Entry 4R28 (X-ray diffraction, 3.06 A resolution); this record covers chains A and C of the 6 polymer chains in the assembly.

== Chain A (and C) ==
Name: Restriction endonuclease
Source organism: Mycobacterium sp. JLS
Notes: chain C of this document is another copy of the same molecule, construct and numbering; everything in this record applies to it too
UniProt: A3PUQ5 (A3PUQ5_MYCSJ); residues 1-456 here = UniProt positions 1-456
Amino-acid sequence (456 residues; numbered 1 to 456; the number before each row is that of its first residue):
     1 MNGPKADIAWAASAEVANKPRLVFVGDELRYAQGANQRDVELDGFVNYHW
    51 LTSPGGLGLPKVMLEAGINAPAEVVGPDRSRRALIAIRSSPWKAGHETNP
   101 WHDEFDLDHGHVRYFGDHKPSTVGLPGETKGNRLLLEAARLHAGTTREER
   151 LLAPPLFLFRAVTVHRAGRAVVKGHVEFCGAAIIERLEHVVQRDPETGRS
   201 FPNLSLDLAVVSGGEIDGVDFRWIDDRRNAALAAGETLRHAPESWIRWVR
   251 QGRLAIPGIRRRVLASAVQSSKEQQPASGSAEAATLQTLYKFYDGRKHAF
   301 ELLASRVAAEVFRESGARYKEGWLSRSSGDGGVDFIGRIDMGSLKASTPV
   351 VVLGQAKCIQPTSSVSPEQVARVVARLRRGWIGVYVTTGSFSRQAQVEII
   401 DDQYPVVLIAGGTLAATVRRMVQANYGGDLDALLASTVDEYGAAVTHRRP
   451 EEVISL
Disordered / not traced: 1-7
What the authors report for this chain:
  - binding site for the 27-nt DNA strand: Gln33, Ser90, Trp101, Asp103, Tyr114, Phe115, Asp117, Lys173
  - binding site for the 27-nt DNA strand: Glu65, Trp92, Lys119, Lys173
  - specificity-determining residues: Lys173
  - mutagenesis - Q33A, Q33N: unchanged catalytic activity
  - mutagenesis - K173E, K173F, K173R, K173Y: decreased catalytic activity
  - conformationally variable residues (side-chain flip): Trp92, Trp101
  - catalytic residues: Asp334, Gln355, Ala356, Lys357 (citing earlier work)

== Interface between chain A and chain C ==
Residue-residue contacts - 14 pairs, chain A then chain C:
  Phe24(A) - Leu125(C)  hydrophobic
  Gly214(A) - His189(C)
  Glu215(A) - His189(C)
  Ile216(A) - Leu125(C)  hydrophobic
  Val263(A) - Val191(C)
  Leu264(A) - Val191(C)  hydrogen bond (backbone-backbone)
  Leu264(A) - Gln192(C)
  Leu264(A) - Arg193(C)  hydrogen bond (backbone-backbone)
  Ala265(A) - Arg193(C)
  Ala375(A) - Arg379(C)
  Arg376(A) - Arg379(C)  hydrogen bond (backbone-side chain)
  Leu377(A) - Arg379(C)
  Arg378(A) - Arg379(C)
  Asp401(A) - Glu97(C)
Interface residues without a listed pair, chain A (16 interface residues in all): Asp108, Asp217, Arg262, Arg379
Interface residues without a listed pair, chain C (12 interface residues in all): Phe115, Val190, Ala375, Leu377, Arg378

== Overview ==
Chain A and chain C form an interface of 16 and 12 residues respectively; the contacts include 3 hydrogen
bonds. Among the polar pairs are Arg376(A)-Arg379(C), Leu264(A)-Val191(C) and Leu264(A)-Arg193(C). From the
paper: catalytic residues Asp334(A), Gln355(A) and Ala356(A) among others; K173E, K173F and K173R of chain A,
among others, reduce catalytic activity; 6 substitutions were tested in all.
Chain A and chain C are both Restriction endonuclease (Mycobacterium sp. JLS); the structure, MspJI
Restriction Endonuclease in Complex with 27-mer Oligonucleotide, was determined by X-ray diffraction.
